4A5X - chains A and C; structure by X-ray diffraction, 1.91 A resolution.

# Chain A
Protein: Mit domain-containing protein 1
Source organism: Homo sapiens
Notes: fragment: mit, residues 9-85
UniProtKB: Q8WV92 (MITD1_HUMAN); residue numbers follow UniProt; this construct covers 9-85
Amino-acid sequence (86 residues; row label = number of the first residue in the row; numbering starts at 0):
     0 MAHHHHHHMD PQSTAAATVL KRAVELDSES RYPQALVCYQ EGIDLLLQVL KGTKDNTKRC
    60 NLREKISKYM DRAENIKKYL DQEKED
Unresolved in the structure: 0-9, 83-85
Construct notes: expression tag (0-8)
Swiss-Prot annotation at these positions:
  - mutagenesis: Met69 (M69D: Abolishes interaction with CHMP1A, CHMP1B and CHMP2A), Glu73 (E73A: Abolishes interaction with CHMP1A, CHMP1B and CHMP2A. Abolishes location at the midbody)
From the paper describing this entry:
  - contacts within the chain: Asp26-Arg71 (salt bridge)
  - mutagenesis - E73A: abolished localization

# Chain C
Protein: Charged multivesicular body protein 1A
Source organism: Homo sapiens
UniProtKB: Q9HD42 (CHM1A_HUMAN); residue numbers follow UniProt; this construct covers 184-196
Amino-acid sequence (16 residues; row label = number of the first residue in the row):
   181 SHMEDQLSRR LAALRN
Unresolved in the structure: 181-182
Construct notes: expression tag (181-183)
Swiss-Prot annotation at these positions:
  - motif: Asp185 to Arg195 (MIT-interacting motif)
  - mutagenesis: Leu191 (L191A: No effect on interaction with IST1; when associated with L-194), Leu194 (L194A: No effect on interaction with IST1; when associated with L-194)

# Chain A / chain C interface
Contacting residue pairs (29; chain A residue first):
  Gln39(A) with Leu191(C); Leu194(C), hydrogen bond (side chain-backbone); Arg195(C)
  Glu40(A) with Arg195(C), salt bridge
  Ile42(A) with Leu191(C), hydrophobic
  Asp43(A) with Leu191(C); Arg195(C), salt bridge
  Leu46(A) with Leu187(C), hydrophobic; Ser188(C); Leu191(C), hydrophobic
  Leu49(A) with Met183(C), hydrophobic; Glu184(C)
  Lys50(A) with Glu184(C)
  Arg58(A) with Met183(C); Glu184(C), salt bridge
  Arg62(A) with Met183(C); Leu187(C)
  Ser66(A) with Arg190(C)
  Met69(A) with Leu187(C); Arg190(C); Leu191(C); Leu194(C), hydrophobic
  Asp70(A) with Arg190(C), salt bridge
  Ala72(A) with Leu194(C), hydrophobic
  Glu73(A) with Arg190(C), salt bridge; Leu194(C)
  Lys76(A) with Ala193(C); Leu194(C); Asn196(C)
Interface residues without a listed pair, chain A (17 interface residues in all): Leu35, Ile65
From the paper, about this interface:
  - hot spots on chain A (mutagenesis) - M69D, E73A: abolished binding to MIM1-containing ESCRT-III subunits

# In short
17 residues of chain A and 10 residues of chain C are in contact; the contacts include 1 hydrogen bond and 5
salt bridges. Polar pairs include Glu40(A)-Arg195(C), Asp43(A)-Arg195(C) and Arg58(A)-Glu184(C). From the
paper: M69D and E73A of chain A abolish binding to MIM1-containing ESCRT-III subunits; contacts within the
chain involving Asp26(A) and Arg71(A).
Chain A is Mit domain-containing protein 1 and chain C is Charged multivesicular body protein 1A, both from
Homo sapiens; the structure, Structures of MITD1, was determined by X-ray diffraction together with 2YMB from
the same study.
